6RYU - chains J and V of the 12 polymer chains in the assembly; structure by electron microscopy, 4.00 A resolution.

== Chain J ==
Molecule: 149-nt DNA strand
From: synthetic construct
Sequence (149 nucleotides; numbered -76 to 72; the number before each row is that of its first residue; numbers below 1 keep their minus sign (DG-76 is residue -76)):
   -76 GCCTATCGAT GTATATATCT GACACGTGCC TGGAGACTAG GGAGTAATCC CCTTGGCGGT
   -16 TAAAACGCGG GGGACAGCGC GTACGTGCGT TTAAGCGGTG CTAGAGCTGT CTACGACCAA
    44 TTGAGCGGCC TCGGCACCGG GATTCTGAT

== Chain V ==
Protein: Chromodomain-helicase-DNA-binding protein 4, CHD4
From: Homo sapiens
Notes: EC 3.6.4.12
UniProt: Q14839 (CHD4_HUMAN); the construct has insertions or renumbered stretches relative to UniProt, so the offset changes along the chain: 1-1200 = UniProt 1-1200; 1417-2128 = UniProt 1201-1912
Amino-acid sequence (1927 residues; row label = number of the first residue in the row; note: 204 numbers in that range are skipped by the numbering (no residue carries them; nothing is unmodelled there); numbers below 1 keep their minus sign (Ser-2 is residue -2); X marks 12 residues of unknown identity (built as UNK)):
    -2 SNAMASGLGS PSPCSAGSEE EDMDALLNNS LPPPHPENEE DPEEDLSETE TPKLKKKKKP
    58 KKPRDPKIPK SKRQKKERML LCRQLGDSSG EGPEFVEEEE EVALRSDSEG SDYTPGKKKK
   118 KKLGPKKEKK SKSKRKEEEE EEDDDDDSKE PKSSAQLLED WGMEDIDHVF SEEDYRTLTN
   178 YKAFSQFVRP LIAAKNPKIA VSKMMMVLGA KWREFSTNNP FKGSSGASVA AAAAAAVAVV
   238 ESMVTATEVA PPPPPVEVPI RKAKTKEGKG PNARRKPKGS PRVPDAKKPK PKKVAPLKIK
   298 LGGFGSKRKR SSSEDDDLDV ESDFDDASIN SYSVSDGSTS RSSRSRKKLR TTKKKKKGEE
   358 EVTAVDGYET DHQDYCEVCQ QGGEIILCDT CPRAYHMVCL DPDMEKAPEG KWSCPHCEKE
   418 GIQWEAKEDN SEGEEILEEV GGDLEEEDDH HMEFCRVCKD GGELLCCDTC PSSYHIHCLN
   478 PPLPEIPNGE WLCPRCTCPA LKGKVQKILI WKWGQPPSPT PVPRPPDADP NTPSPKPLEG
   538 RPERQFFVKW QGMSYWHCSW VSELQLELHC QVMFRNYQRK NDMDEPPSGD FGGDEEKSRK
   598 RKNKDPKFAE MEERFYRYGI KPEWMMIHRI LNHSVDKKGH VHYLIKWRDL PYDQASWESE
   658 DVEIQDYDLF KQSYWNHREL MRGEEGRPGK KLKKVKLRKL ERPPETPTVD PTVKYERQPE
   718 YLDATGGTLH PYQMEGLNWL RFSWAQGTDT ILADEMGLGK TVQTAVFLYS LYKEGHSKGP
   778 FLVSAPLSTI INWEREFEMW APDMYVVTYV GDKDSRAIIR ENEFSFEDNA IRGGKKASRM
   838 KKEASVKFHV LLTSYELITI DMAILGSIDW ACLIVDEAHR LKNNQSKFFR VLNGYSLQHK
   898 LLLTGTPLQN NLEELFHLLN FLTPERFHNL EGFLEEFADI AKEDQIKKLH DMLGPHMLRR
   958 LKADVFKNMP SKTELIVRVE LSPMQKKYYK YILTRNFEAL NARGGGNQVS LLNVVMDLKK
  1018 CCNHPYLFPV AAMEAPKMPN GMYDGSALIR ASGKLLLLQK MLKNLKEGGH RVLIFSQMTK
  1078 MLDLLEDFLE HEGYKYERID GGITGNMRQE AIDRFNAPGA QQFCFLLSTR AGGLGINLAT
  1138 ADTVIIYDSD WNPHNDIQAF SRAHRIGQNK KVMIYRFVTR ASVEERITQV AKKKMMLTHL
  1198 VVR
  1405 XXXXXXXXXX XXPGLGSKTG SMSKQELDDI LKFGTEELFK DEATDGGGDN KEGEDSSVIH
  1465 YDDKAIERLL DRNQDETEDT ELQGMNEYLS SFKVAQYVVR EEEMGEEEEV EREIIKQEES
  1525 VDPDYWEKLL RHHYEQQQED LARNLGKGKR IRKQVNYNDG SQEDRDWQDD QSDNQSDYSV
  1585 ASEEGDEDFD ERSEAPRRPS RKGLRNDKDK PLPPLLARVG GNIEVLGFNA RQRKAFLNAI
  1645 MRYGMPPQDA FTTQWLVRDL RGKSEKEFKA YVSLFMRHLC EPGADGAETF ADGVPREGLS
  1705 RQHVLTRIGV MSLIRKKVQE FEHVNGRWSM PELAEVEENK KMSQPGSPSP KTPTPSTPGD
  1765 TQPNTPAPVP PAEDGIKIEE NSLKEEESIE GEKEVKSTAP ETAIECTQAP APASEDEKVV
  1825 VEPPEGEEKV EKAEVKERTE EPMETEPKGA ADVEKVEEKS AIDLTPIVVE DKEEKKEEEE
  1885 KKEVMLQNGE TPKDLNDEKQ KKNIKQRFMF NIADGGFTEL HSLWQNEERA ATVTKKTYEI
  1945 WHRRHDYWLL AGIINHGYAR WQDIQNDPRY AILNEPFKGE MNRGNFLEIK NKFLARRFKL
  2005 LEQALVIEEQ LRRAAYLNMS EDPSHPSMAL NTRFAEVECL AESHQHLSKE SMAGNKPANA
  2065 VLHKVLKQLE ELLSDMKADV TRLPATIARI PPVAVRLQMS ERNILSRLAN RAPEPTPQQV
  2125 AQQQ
Not modelled in the structure: -2 to 445, 512-538, 586-591, 679-704, 1417-2128
Differences from the reference sequence: expression tag (-2 to 0)
Swiss-Prot annotation at these positions:
  - zinc finger: Gln370 to Glu417 (PHD-type 1), Met449 to Pro496 (PHD-type 2)
  - motif: Lys295 to Leu298 (KIKL), Asp873 to His876 (DEAH box)
  - binding site (ATP): Asp751 to Thr758
  - modified residue: Ser44 (Phosphoserine), Ser303 (Phosphoserine), Ser308 (Phosphoserine), Ser309 (Phosphoserine), Ser310 (Phosphoserine), Ser319 (Phosphoserine), Thr367 (Phosphothreonine), Ser428 (Phosphoserine), Ser515 (Phosphoserine), Thr517 (Phosphothreonine), Thr529 (Phosphothreonine), Ser531 (Phosphoserine), Thr703 (Phosphothreonine), Ser1425 (Phosphoserine), Ser1524 (Phosphoserine), Ser1565 (Phosphoserine), Ser1586 (Phosphoserine), Ser1747 (Phosphoserine), Ser1751 (Phosphoserine), Ser1753 (Phosphoserine) and 9 more in UniProt
  - cross-link (Glycyl lysine isopeptide (Lys-Gly)): Lys133 (interchain with G-Cter in SUMO2), Lys146 (interchain with G-Cter in SUMO2), Lys179 (interchain with G-Cter in SUMO2), Lys297 (interchain with G-Cter in SUMO2), Lys304 (interchain with G-Cter in SUMO2), Lys618 (interchain with G-Cter in SUMO2), Lys696 (interchain with G-Cter in SUMO2), Lys711 (interchain with G-Cter in SUMO1), Lys1428 (interchain with G-Cter in SUMO2), Lys1444 (interchain with G-Cter in SUMO2), Lys1455 (interchain with G-Cter in SUMO2), Lys1520 (interchain with G-Cter in SUMO2), Lys1744 (interchain with G-Cter in SUMO2), Lys1745 (interchain with G-Cter in SUMO2), Lys1781 (interchain with G-Cter in SUMO2), Lys1788 (interchain with G-Cter in SUMO2), Lys1800 (interchain with G-Cter in SUMO2), Lys1822 (interchain with G-Cter in SUMO2), Lys1833 (interchain with G-Cter in SUMO2), Lys1852 (interchain with G-Cter in SUMO2) and 6 more in UniProt
Bound ions: Zn2+ site 1: Cys452, Cys455, Cys475; Zn2+ site 2: Cys464, Cys467, Cys490, Cys493; Mg2+: Asp873 (together with AMP-PNP)
Ligand contacts: AMP-PNP (ANP; phosphoaminophosphonic acid-adenylate ester): Gly724, Thr725, Leu726, His727, Gln730, Glu752, Met753, Gly754, Leu755, Gly756, Lys757, Thr758, Val759, Asn789, Glu793, Trp797, Asp873, Glu874, Leu1131, Gly1132, Asn1134, Ser1158, Arg1159, Arg1162, Ile1163
What the authors report for this chain:
  - disease-associated variants - H1151R, R1162Q: decreased catalytic activity (citing earlier work)
  - disease-associated variants - H1196Y: increased catalytic activity (citing earlier work)
  - disease-associated variants - C467Y, S851Y, G1003D, R1068H, R1127Q, W1148L, R1173L (citing earlier work)

== Interface between chain J and chain V ==
Residue-residue contacts (28; chain J residue first):
  DG-22(J) - Asn1010(V)  hydrogen bond to the sugar
  DG-22(J) - Met1013(V)  phosphate contact
  DG-21(J) - Arg1127(V)  base contact
  DC-20(J) - Gln1074(V)  phosphate contact
  DC-20(J) - Met1075(V)  phosphate contact
  DC-20(J) - Thr1076(V)  hydrogen bond to the phosphate
  DC-20(J) - Arg1127(V)  hydrogen bond to the base
  DG-19(J) - Thr1076(V)  phosphate contact
  DG-19(J) - Gly1098(V)  phosphate contact
  DG-19(J) - Ser1125(V)  hydrogen bond to the phosphate
  DG-19(J) - Ala1128(V)  phosphate contact
  DG-18(J) - Leu784(V)  phosphate contact
  DG-18(J) - Glu853(V)  sugar contact
  DG-18(J) - Gly1098(V)  phosphate contact
  DG-18(J) - Arg1105(V)  salt bridge to the phosphate
  DT-16(J) - Lys810(V)  salt bridge to the phosphate
  DT-16(J) - Arg813(V)  salt bridge to the phosphate
  DT-16(J) - Ile857(V)  phosphate contact
  DA-15(J) - Lys810(V)  salt bridge to the phosphate
  DG-10(J) - Arg576(V)  sugar contact
  DC-9(J) - Arg572(V)  salt bridge to the phosphate
  DC61(J) - Lys833(V)  sugar contact
  DG62(J) - Arg829(V)  sugar contact
  DG62(J) - Gly830(V)  phosphate contact
  DG62(J) - Gly831(V)  phosphate contact
  DG62(J) - Lys832(V)  phosphate contact
  DG63(J) - Arg829(V)  phosphate contact
  DG63(J) - Gly830(V)  hydrogen bond to the phosphate
Interface residues without a listed pair, chain J (14 interface residues in all): DT-23, DT-17
Interface residues without a listed pair, chain V (25 interface residues in all): Gly808, Ser835, Leu1009

== Overview ==
Chain J and chain V form an interface of 14 and 25 residues respectively, with 5 hydrogen bonds and 5 salt
bridges. Among the polar pairs are DC-20(J)-Arg1127(V), DG-22(J)-Asn1010(V) and DC-20(J)-Thr1076(V). Chain V
binds AMP-PNP. From the paper: H1151R and R1162Q of chain V reduce catalytic activity; H1196Y of chain V
increases catalytic activity.
Here chain J is a 149-nt DNA strand (synthetic construct) and chain V is Chromodomain-helicase-DNA-binding
protein 4, CHD4 (Homo sapiens). Entry 6RYU (Nucleosome-CHD4 complex structure (two CHD4 copies)) was
determined by electron microscopy together with 6RYR from the same study.
